PDB entry 4LK1 | X-ray diffraction, 3.84 A resolution | chains B and C of the 6 polymer chains in the assembly

Chain B:
Name: DNA-directed RNA polymerase subunit alpha
From: Escherichia coli
Notes: EC 2.7.7.6
UniProt: C9QXI7 (C9QXI7_ECOD1); residue numbers follow UniProt; this construct covers 1-234
Chain sequence (239 residues; row label = number of the first residue in the row):
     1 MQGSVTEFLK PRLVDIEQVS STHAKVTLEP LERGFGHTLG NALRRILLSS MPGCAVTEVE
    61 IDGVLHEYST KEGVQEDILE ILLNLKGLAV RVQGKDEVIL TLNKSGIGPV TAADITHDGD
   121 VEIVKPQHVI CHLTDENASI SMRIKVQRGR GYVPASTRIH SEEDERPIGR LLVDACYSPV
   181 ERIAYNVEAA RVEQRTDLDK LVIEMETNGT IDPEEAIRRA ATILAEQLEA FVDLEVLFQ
Disordered / not traced: 1-5, 161-171, 237-239
Differences from the reference sequence: expression tag (235-239)

Chain C:
Name: DNA-directed RNA polymerase subunit beta
From: Escherichia coli
Notes: EC 2.7.7.6
UniProt: C9QV90 (C9QV90_ECOD1); residues 1-1342 here = UniProt positions 1-1342
Chain sequence (1342 residues; each row starts with the number of its first residue):
     1 MVYSYTEKKR IRKDFGKRPQ VLDVPYLLSI QLDSFQKFIE QDPEGQYGLE AAFRSVFPIQ
    61 SYSGNSELQY VSYRLGEPVF DVQECQIRGV TYSAPLRVKL RLVIYEREAP EGTVKDIKEQ
   121 EVYMGEIPLM TDNGTFVING TERVIVSQLH RSPGVFFDSD KGKTHSSGKV LYNARIIPYR
   181 GSWLDFEFDP KDNLFVRIDR RRKLPATIIL RALNYTTEQI LDLFFEKVIF EIRDNKLQME
   241 LVPERLRGET ASFDIEANGK VYVEKGRRIT ARHIRQLEKD DVKLIEVPVE YIAGKVVAKD
   301 YIDESTGELI CAANMELSLD LLAKLSQSGH KRIETLFTND LDHGPYISET LRVDPTNDRL
   361 SALVEIYRMM RPGEPPTREA AESLFENLFF SEDRYDLSAV GRMKFNRSLL REEIEGSGIL
   421 SKDDIIDVMK KLIDIRNGKG EVDDIDHLGN RRIRSVGEMA ENQFRVGLVR VERAVKERLS
   481 LGDLDTLMPQ DMINAKPISA AVKEFFGSSQ LSQFMDQNNP LSEITHKRRI SALGPGGLTR
   541 ERAGFEVRDV HPTHYGRVCP IETPEGPNIG LINSLSVYAQ TNEYGFLETP YRKVTDGVVT
   601 DEIHYLSAIE EGNYVIAQAN SNLDEEGHFV EDLVTCRSKG ESSLFSRDQV DYMDVSTQQV
   661 VSVGASLIPF LEHDDANRAL MGANMQRQAV PTLRADKPLV GTGMERAVAV DSGVTAVAKR
   721 GGVVQYVDAS RIVIKVNEDE MYPGEAGIDI YNLTKYTRSN QNTCINQMPC VSLGEPVERG
   781 DVLADGPSTD LGELALGQNM RVAFMPWNGY NFEDSILVSE RVVQEDRFTT IHIQELACVS
   841 RDTKLGPEEI TADIPNVGEA ALSKLDESGI VYIGAEVTGG DILVGKVTPK GETQLTPEEK
   901 LLRAIFGEKA SDVKDSSLRV PNGVSGTVID VQVFTRDGVE KDKRALEIEE MQLKQAKKDL
   961 SEELQILEAG LFSRIRAVLV AGGVEAEKLD KLPRDRWLEL GLTDEEKQNQ LEQLAEQYDE
  1021 LKHEFEKKLE AKRRKITQGD DLAPGVLKIV KVYLAVKRRI QPGDKMAGRH GNKGVISKIN
  1081 PIEDMPYDEN GTPVDIVLNP LGVPSRMNIG QILETHLGMA AKGIGDKINA MLKQQQEVAK
  1141 LREFIQRAYD LGADVRQKVD LSTFSDEEVM RLAENLRKGM PIATPVFDGA KEAEIKELLK
  1201 LGDLPTSGQI RLYDGRTGEQ FERPVTVGYM YMLKLNHLVD DKMHARSTGS YSLVTQQPLG
  1261 GKAQFGGQRF GEMEVWALEA YGAAYTLQEM LTVKSDDVNG RTKMYKNIVD GNHQMEPGMP
  1321 ESFNVLLKEI RSLGINIELE DE
Disordered / not traced: 1-2

How chain B and chain C interact:
Pairs across the interface (8):
  R33(B) - E820(C)  salt bridge
  R33(B) - P1081(C)
  R33(B) - E1083(C)
  G34(B) - E1083(C)
  H37(B) - R1216(C)
  N41(B) - R1216(C)
  N41(B) - T1217(C)  hydrogen bond (side chain-backbone)
  Y185(B) - T1217(C)
Interface residues without a listed pair, chain B (6 interface residues in all): R44
Interface residues without a listed pair, chain C (6 interface residues in all): D1084

Summary:
Chain B and chain C each contribute 6 residues to their interface, with 1 hydrogen bond and 1 salt bridge.
Polar pairs include R33(B)-E820(C) and N41(B)-T1217(C).
Chain B is DNA-directed RNA polymerase subunit alpha and chain C is DNA-directed RNA polymerase subunit beta,
both from Escherichia coli; the structure, Crystal Structure Analysis of the E.coli holoenzyme, was determined
by X-ray diffraction together with 4LJZ, 4LK0 and 4LLG from the same study.
